6TSU - chains H4 and C4 of the 42 polymer chains in the assembly; structure by electron microscopy, 3.42 A resolution.

== Chain H4 (and C4) ==
Molecule: Major capsid protein Rcc01687
Source organism: Rhodobacter capsulatus DE442
Notes: chain C4 of this document is another copy of the same molecule, construct and numbering; everything in this record applies to it too
UniProt: D5ATZ3 (D5ATZ3_RHOCB); residues 1-386 here correspond to UniProt positions 13-398 (UniProt number = residue number + 12)
Sequence (386 residues; each row starts with the number of its first residue):
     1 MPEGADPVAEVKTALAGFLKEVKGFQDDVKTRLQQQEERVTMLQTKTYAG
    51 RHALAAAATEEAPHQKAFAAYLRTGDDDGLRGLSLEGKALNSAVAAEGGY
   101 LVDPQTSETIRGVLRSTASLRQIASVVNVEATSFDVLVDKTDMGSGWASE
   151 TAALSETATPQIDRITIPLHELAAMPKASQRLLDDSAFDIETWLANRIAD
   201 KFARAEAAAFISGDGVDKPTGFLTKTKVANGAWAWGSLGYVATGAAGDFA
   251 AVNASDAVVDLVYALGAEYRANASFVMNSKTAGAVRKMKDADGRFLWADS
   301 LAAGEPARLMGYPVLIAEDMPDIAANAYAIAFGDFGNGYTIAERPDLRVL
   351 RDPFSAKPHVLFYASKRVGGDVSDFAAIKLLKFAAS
Disordered / not traced: 1-88, 299-304, 386 (chain C4: 1-88, 386)

== Interface between chain H4 and chain C4 ==
Pairs across the interface (5):
  Ser179(H4) - Glu150(C4)  hydrogen bond
  Arg181(H4) - Glu150(C4)  salt bridge
  Lys357(H4) - Leu154(C4)
  Pro358(H4) - Ala152(C4)
  Pro358(H4) - Ala153(C4)
Other interface residues (no listed pair), chain H4 (5 interface residues in all): His359
Other interface residues (no listed pair), chain C4 (6 interface residues in all): Ala148, Ser149

== Summary ==
Chain H4 and chain C4 form an interface of 5 and 6 residues respectively, with 1 hydrogen bond and 1 salt
bridge. Among the polar pairs are Arg181(H4)-Glu150(C4) and Ser179(H4)-Glu150(C4).
Both chains are Major capsid protein Rcc01687 (Rhodobacter capsulatus DE442). Entry 6TSU (Capsid of empty GTA
particle computed with C5 symmetry) was determined by electron microscopy, deposited together with 6TB9, 6TBA,
6TE8, 6TE9, 6TEB, 6TEH and 3 further entries.
